Entry 1NES (X-ray diffraction, 1.65 A resolution); this record covers chains E and I of the 3 polymer chains in the assembly.

Chain E:
Protein: Elastase
From: Sus scrofa
Notes: EC 3.4.21.36
UniProtKB: P00772 (EL1_PIG); the construct lacks a stretch of the UniProt sequence and is renumbered around it, so the offset changes along the chain: 16-36 = UniProt 27-47; 37-65 = UniProt 51-79; 66-99 = UniProt 81-114; 100-145 = UniProt 117-162; 5 more segments
Sequence (240 residues; numbered 16 to 245 plus 11 insertion-coded residues; 1 number in that range is skipped by the numbering (no residue carries it; nothing is unmodelled there); the number before each row is that of its first residue; a row labelled like 36A-36C holds insertion residues (36A, then the next letters in order)):
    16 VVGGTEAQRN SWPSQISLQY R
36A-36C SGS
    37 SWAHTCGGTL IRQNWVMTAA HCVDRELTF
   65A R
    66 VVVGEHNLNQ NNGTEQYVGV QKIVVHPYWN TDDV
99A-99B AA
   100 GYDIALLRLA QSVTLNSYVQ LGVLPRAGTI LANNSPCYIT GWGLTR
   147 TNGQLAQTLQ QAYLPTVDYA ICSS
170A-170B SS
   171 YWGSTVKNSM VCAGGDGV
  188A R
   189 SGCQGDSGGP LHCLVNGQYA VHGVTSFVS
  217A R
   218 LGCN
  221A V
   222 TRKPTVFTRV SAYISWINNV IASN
Sequence notes: conflict Asn77 (Asp92 in P00772)
Disulfides: Cys42-Cys58, Cys136-Cys201, Cys168-Cys182, Cys191-Cys220
Ion coordination: Ca2+: Glu70, Asn72, Gln75, Asn77, Glu80

Chain I:
Protein: Acetyl-ala-pro-ala
Sequence (4 residues; row label = number of the first residue in the row):
   600 XAPA
Modified residues: ACE (acetyl group) at position 600

Chain E / chain I interface:
Residue-residue contacts (18; chain E residue first):
  His57(E) with Ala601(I)
  Val99(E) with Ala603(I), hydrophobic
  Cys191(E) with ACE_600(I)
  Gln192(E) with ACE_600(I), hydrogen bond (side chain-backbone); Ala601(I); Pro602(I)
  Ser195(E) with ACE_600(I); Ala601(I), hydrogen bond (side chain-backbone)
  Ser214(E) with ACE_600(I); Ala601(I), hydrogen bond (backbone-backbone)
  Phe215(E) with Ala601(I); Ala603(I), hydrophobic
  Val216(E) with ACE_600(I); Ala601(I), hydrogen bond (backbone-backbone); Pro602(I); Ala603(I), hydrogen bond (backbone-backbone)
  Arg217A(E) with Pro602(I); Ala603(I)
Interface residues without a listed pair, chain E (12 interface residues in all): Trp172, Thr213, Ser217

Summary:
12 residues of chain E face 4 of chain I across their interface; the contacts include 5 hydrogen bonds. Among
the polar pairs are Gln192(E)-ACE_600(I), Ser195(E)-Ala601(I) and Ser214(E)-Ala601(I). Glu70(E), Asn72(E),
Gln75(E), Asn77(E) and Glu80(E) form the Ca2+ site.
Here chain E is Elastase (Sus scrofa) and chain I is Acetyl-ala-pro-ala. Entry 1NES (Structure of the product
complex of acetyl-ala-pro-ala with porcine pancreatic elastase at 1.65 angstroms resolution) was determined by
X-ray diffraction.
